PDB entry 4MB5 | X-ray diffraction, 1.64 A resolution | chain A

Chain A:
Protein: Chitinase 60
Source organism: Moritella marina
Notes: EC 3.2.1.14
Reference sequence: B1VBB0 (B1VBB0_VIBMA); residues 23-550 here = UniProt positions 23-550
Sequence (528 residues; row label = number of the first residue in the row):
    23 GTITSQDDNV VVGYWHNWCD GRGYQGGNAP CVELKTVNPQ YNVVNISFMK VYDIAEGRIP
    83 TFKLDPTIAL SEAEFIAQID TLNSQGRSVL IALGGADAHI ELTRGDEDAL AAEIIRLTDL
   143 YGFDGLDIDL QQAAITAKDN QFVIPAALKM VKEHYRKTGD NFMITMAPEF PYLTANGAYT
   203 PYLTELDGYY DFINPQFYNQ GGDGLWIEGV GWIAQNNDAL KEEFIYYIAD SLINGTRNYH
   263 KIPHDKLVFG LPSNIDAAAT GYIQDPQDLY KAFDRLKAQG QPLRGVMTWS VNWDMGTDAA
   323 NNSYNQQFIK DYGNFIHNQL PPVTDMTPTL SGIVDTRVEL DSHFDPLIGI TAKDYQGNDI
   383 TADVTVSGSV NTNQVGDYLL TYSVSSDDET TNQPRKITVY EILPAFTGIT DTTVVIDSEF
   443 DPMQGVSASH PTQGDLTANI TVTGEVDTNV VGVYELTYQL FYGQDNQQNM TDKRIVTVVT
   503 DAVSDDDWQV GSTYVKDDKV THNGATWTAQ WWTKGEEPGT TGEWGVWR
Construct notes: engineered mutation Q153 (Glu in B1VBB0)
Disulfide bonds: C41-C53
Bound ions: Na+: T24, N105, G144, D146
Small-molecule neighbours:
  - glycine (GLY), molecule 1: F192, P193, D225, G226, Y261
  - glycine (GLY), molecule 2: D320, N324, S325, Y326
What the authors report for this chain:
  - contacts within the chain: D151-Q153
  - binding site for N-acetylglucosamine: Y46, A118, D151, Q153, E191, Q218, Y220, N221, Q222, A279, W311, W315
  - conformationally variable residues (loop rearrangement): G116 to I122
  - binding site for 2-acetamido-2-deoxy-alpha-D-glucopyranose: Q154, G224, D225
  - mutagenesis - E153Q (105-fold): decreased catalytic activity

Overview:
Chain A binds glycine. The Na+ site is built by T24, N105, G144 and D146. From the paper: a binding site for
N-acetylglucosamine at Y46, A118 and D151 among others; E153Q reduces catalytic activity.
Chain A is Chitinase 60 (Moritella marina); the structure, Crystal structure of E153Q mutant of cold-adapted
chitinase from Moritella complex with Nag5, was determined by X-ray diffraction together with 4MB3 and 4MB4
from the same study.
